PDB entry 9BZ6 | electron microscopy, 3.87 A resolution | chains A and D of the 4 polymer chains in the assembly

# Chain A
Protein: Ribonucleoside-diphosphate reductase subunit alpha
From: Bacillus subtilis
Notes: EC 1.17.4.1
Reference sequence: P50620 (RIR1_BACSU); residues 1-700 here = UniProt positions 1-700
Sequence (700 residues; each row starts with the number of its first residue):
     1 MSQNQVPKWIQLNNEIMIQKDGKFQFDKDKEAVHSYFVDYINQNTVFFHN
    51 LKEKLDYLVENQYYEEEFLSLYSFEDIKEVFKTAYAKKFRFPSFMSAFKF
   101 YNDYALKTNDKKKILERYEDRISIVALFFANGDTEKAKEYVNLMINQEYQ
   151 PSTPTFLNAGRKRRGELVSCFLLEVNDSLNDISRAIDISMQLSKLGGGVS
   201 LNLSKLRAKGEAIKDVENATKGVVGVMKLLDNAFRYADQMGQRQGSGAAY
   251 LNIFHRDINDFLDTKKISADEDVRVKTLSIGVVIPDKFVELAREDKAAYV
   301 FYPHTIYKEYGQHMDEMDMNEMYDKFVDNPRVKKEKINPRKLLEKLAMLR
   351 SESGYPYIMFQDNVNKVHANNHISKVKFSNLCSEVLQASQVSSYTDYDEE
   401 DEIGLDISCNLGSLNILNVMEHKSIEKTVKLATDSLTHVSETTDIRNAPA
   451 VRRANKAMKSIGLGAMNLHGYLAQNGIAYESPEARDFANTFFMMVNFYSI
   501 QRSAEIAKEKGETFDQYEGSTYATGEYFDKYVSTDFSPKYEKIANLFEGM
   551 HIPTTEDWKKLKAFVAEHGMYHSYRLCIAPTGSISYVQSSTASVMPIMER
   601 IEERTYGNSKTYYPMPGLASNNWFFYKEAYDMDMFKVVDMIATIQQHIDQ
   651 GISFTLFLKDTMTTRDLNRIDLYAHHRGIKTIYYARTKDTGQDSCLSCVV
Disordered / not traced: 1-5, 689-700
UniProt features mapped onto this chain:
  - active site: Asn380 (Proton acceptor), Cys382 (Cysteine radical intermediate), Glu384 (Proton acceptor)
  - binding site (substrate): Thr153, Ser169, Cys170, Gly198, Asn380 to Glu384, Pro580 to Ile584
  - site: Cys170 (Important for hydrogen atom transfer), Asp177 (Allosteric effector binding), Arg207 (Allosteric effector binding), Cys409 (Important for hydrogen atom transfer), Tyr683 (Important for electron transfer), Tyr684 (Important for electron transfer), Cys695 (Interacts with thioredoxin/glutaredoxin), Cys698 (Interacts with thioredoxin/glutaredoxin)
  - mutagenesis: His255 (H255Y: In ts-A 73; temperature-sensitive lethal mutation)
Residues lining bound ligands:
  - ATP (adenosine-5'-triphosphate): Val33, His34, Phe37, Asn42, Phe89, Arg90, Phe91, Arg117
  - GDP (guanosine-5'-diphosphate): Val46, Phe47, Phe48, His49, Asn50, Leu51, Lys54, Lys78, Phe81, Lys82, Tyr85, Asp120
  - dTTP (TTP), molecule 1: Asp177, Ser178, Leu179, Ile182, Leu206, Arg207, Ala212, Ile213, Lys214, Ala219, Thr220, Lys221, His304
  - dTTP (TTP), molecule 2: Lys194, Tyr236, Ala237, Asp238, Met240
From the paper describing this entry:
  - catalytic residues: Cys382, Tyr684 (citing earlier work)

# Chain D
Protein: Ribonucleoside-diphosphate reductase subunit beta
From: Bacillus subtilis
Notes: EC 1.17.4.1
Reference sequence: P50621 (RIR2_BACSU); numbering as in UniProt (aligned over 1-329)
Sequence (350 residues; each row starts with the number of its first residue; numbers below 1 keep their minus sign (Met-20 is residue -20)):
   -20 MGSSHHHHHHSSGLVPRGSHMMTKIYDAANWSKHEDDFTQMFYNQNVKQF
    30 WLPEEIALNGDLLTWKYLGKNEQDTYMKVLAGLTLLDTEQGNTGMPIVAE
    80 HVDGHQRKAVLNFMAMMENAVHAKSYSNIFMTLAPTETINEVFEWVKQNK
   130 YLQKKAQMIVGLYKAIQKDDEISLFKAMVASVYLESFLFYSGFYYPLYFY
   180 GQGKLMQSGEIINLILRDEAIHGVYVGLLAQEIYNKQTEEKKAELREFAI
   230 DLLNQLYENELEYTEDLYDQVGLSHDVKKFIRYNANKALMNLGFDPYFEE
   280 EDINPIVLNGLNTKTKSHDFFSMKGNGYKKATVEPLKDDDFYFEDEKEQI
Disordered / not traced: -20 to 15, 291-308, 323-329
Sequence notes: initiating methionine (-20); expression tag (-19 to 0)
UniProt features mapped onto this chain:
  - active site: Tyr105
  - binding site (Fe cation): Asp66, Glu97, His101, Glu164, Glu198, His201
Ion coordination: Mn2+ site 1: Asp66, Glu97, His101, Glu198; Mn2+ site 2: Glu97, Glu164, Glu198, His201

# Interface between chain A and chain D
Pairs across the interface (4):
  Asp263(A) with Asn288(D)
  Lys266(A) with Asn288(D)
  Lys341(A) with Gln181(D); Lys183(D)
Other interface residues (no listed pair), chain A (4 interface residues in all): Met348
Other interface residues (no listed pair), chain D (4 interface residues in all): Met185

# Overview
Chain A and chain D each contribute 4 residues to their interface. Bound to chain A: ATP, GDP and dTTP.
UniProt lists 3 active-site residues, 14 substrate-binding residues and one mutagenesis site on chain A;
active-site residue Tyr105(D) on chain D. The paper reports catalytic residues Cys382(A) and Tyr684(A).
Here chain A is Ribonucleoside-diphosphate reductase subunit alpha and chain D is Ribonucleoside-diphosphate
reductase subunit beta, both from Bacillus subtilis. Entry 9BZ6 (Class 7 model for combined refinement of
Bacillus subtilis ribonucleotide reductase complex) was determined by electron microscopy together with 9BW3,
9BWX, 9BX2, 9BX3, 9BX6, 9BX8 and 39 further entries from the same study.
